7P5D - chain A; structure by X-ray diffraction, 1.42 A resolution.

== Chain A ==
Molecule: Variant surface glycoprotein
Source organism: Trypanosoma brucei brucei
Reference sequence: B3GVK1 (B3GVK1_TRYBB); residue numbers follow UniProt; this construct covers 1-509
Sequence (509 residues; each row starts with the number of its first residue):
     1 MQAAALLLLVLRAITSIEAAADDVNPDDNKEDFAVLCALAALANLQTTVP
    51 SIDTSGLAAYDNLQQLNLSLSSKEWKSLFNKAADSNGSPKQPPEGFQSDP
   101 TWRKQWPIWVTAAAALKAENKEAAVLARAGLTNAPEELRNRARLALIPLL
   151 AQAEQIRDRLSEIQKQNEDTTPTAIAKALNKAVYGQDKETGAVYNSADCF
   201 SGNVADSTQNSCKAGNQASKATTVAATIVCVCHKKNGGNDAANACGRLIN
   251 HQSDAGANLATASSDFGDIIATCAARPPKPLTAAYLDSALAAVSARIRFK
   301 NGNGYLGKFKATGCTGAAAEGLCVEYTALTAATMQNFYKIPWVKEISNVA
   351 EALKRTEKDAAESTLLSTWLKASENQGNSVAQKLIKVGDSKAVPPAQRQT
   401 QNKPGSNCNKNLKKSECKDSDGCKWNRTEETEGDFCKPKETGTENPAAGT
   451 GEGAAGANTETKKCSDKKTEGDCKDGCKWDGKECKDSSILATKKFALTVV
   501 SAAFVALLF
Disordered / not traced: 1-19, 81-88, 216-217, 390-509
Sequence notes: engineered mutation Ala317 (Ser in B3GVK1), Ala319 (Ser in B3GVK1)
Cystine bridges: Cys37-Cys273, Cys212-Cys230, Cys232-Cys245, Cys314-Cys323
Covalent attachments: glycan linked to Asn67

== Summary ==
Chain A is Variant surface glycoprotein (Trypanosoma brucei brucei); the structure, Variant Surface
Glycoprotein 3 (VSG3, MiTat1.3, VSG224) mutant (serine 317 and 319 to alanine), was determined by X-ray
diffraction, deposited together with 7P56, 7P57, 7P59, 7P5A and 7P5B.
